6KTK - chains A and C of the 4 polymer chains in the assembly; structure by X-ray diffraction, 1.65 A resolution.

== Chain A (and C) ==
Molecule: Scyllo-inositol dehydrogenase with L-glucose dehydrogenase activity
Organism: Paracoccus laeviglucosivorans
Notes: chain C of this document is another copy of the same molecule, construct and numbering; everything in this record applies to it too
UniProtKB: K7ZP76 (K7ZP76_9RHOB); residues 1-372 here = UniProt positions 1-372
Sequence (380 residues; numbered 1 to 380; the number before each row is that of its first residue):
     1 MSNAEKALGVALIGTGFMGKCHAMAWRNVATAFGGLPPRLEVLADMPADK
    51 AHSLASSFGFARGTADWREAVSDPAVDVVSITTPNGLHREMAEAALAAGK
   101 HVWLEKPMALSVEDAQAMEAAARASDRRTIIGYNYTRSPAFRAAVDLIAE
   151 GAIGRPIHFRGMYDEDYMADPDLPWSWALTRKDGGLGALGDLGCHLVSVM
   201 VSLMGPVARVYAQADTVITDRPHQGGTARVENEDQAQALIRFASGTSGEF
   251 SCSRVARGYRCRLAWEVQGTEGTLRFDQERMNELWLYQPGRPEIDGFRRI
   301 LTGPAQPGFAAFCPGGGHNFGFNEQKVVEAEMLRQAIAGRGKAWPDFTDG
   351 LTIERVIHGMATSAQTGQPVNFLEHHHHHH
Unresolved in the structure: 1-5, 373-380 (chain C: 1-5, 374-380)
Sequence notes: engineered mutation A178 (Arg in K7ZP76); expression tag (373-380)
Ligand contacts:
  - L-glucono-1,5-lactone (8S0): F17, K106, Y135, Y163, E165, Y167, D191, L192, H195, C261
  - NADH (NAI; 1,4-dihydronicotinamide adenine dinucleotide): I13, G14, T15, G16, F17, M18, A44, D45, M46, K50, W67, T82, T83, P84, N85, L87, H88, M91, E105, K106, P107, G132, N134, Y135, H195, F322, K326

== How chain A and chain C interact ==
Contacting residue pairs - 91 pairs, chain A then chain C:
  R155(A) - V217(C)  hydrogen bond (side chain-backbone)
  I157(A) - V217(C)  hydrophobic
  I157(A) - Q235(C)  hydrogen bond (backbone-side chain)
  I157(A) - V255(C)  hydrophobic
  H158(A) - Q235(C)
  H158(A) - Q237(C)
  R160(A) - M162(C)  hydrogen bond
  R160(A) - D164(C)  salt bridge
  R160(A) - S251(C)  hydrogen bond
  R160(A) - R262(C)
  M162(A) - R160(C)
  D164(A) - R160(C)  salt bridge
  D164(A) - Q268(C)  hydrogen bond
  Y211(A) - Y211(C)  hydrophobic
  Y211(A) - L239(C)
  Q213(A) - L239(C)
  Q213(A) - I240(C)
  Q213(A) - R241(C)
  Q213(A) - S247(C)
  Q213(A) - G248(C)  hydrogen bond (side chain-backbone)
  A214(A) - R241(C)  hydrogen bond (backbone-side chain)
  D215(A) - R241(C)  salt bridge
  D215(A) - S247(C)
  V217(A) - I157(C)  hydrophobic
  Q235(A) - I157(C)  hydrogen bond (side chain-backbone)
  Q235(A) - H158(C)
  Q235(A) - S247(C)  hydrogen bond
  Q237(A) - H158(C)
  Q237(A) - L239(C)
  Q237(A) - S247(C)
  Q237(A) - E249(C)
  L239(A) - Y211(C)
  L239(A) - Q213(C)
  L239(A) - Q237(C)
  L239(A) - L239(C)  hydrophobic
  I240(A) - Q213(C)
  R241(A) - Q213(C)
  R241(A) - A214(C)  hydrogen bond (side chain-backbone)
  R241(A) - D215(C)  salt bridge
  S247(A) - D215(C)
  S247(A) - Q235(C)  hydrogen bond
  S247(A) - Q237(C)
  E249(A) - Q237(C)
  E249(A) - F250(C)
  E249(A) - S251(C)
  F250(A) - E249(C)
  S251(A) - R160(C)  hydrogen bond
  S251(A) - E249(C)
  V255(A) - I157(C)  hydrophobic
  A256(A) - Q268(C)
  R257(A) - G269(C)
  R257(A) - T270(C)  hydrogen bond (side chain-backbone)
  R257(A) - E271(C)  salt bridge
  R257(A) - G272(C)
  R257(A) - T273(C)  hydrogen bond (backbone-side chain)
  R257(A) - Y287(C)
  R257(A) - P289(C)
  R257(A) - F297(C)
  G258(A) - Y287(C)
  G258(A) - F297(C)
  Y259(A) - E266(C)  hydrogen bond
  Y259(A) - Q268(C)
  Y259(A) - R275(C)  hydrogen bond
  Y259(A) - F297(C)
  R260(A) - Y287(C)  hydrogen bond
  R260(A) - D295(C)  salt bridge
  R262(A) - R160(C)
  R262(A) - E266(C)  salt bridge
  R262(A) - R275(C)
  E266(A) - Y259(C)  hydrogen bond
  E266(A) - R262(C)  salt bridge
  Q268(A) - D164(C)  hydrogen bond
  Q268(A) - A256(C)
  Q268(A) - Y259(C)
  G269(A) - R257(C)
  T270(A) - R257(C)  hydrogen bond (backbone-side chain)
  E271(A) - P171(C)
  E271(A) - R257(C)  salt bridge
  G272(A) - R257(C)
  T273(A) - R257(C)  hydrogen bond (side chain-backbone)
  T273(A) - Y259(C)
  R275(A) - Y259(C)  hydrogen bond
  R275(A) - R262(C)
  Y287(A) - R257(C)
  Y287(A) - G258(C)
  Y287(A) - R260(C)  hydrogen bond
  P289(A) - R257(C)
  D295(A) - R260(C)  salt bridge
  F297(A) - R257(C)
  F297(A) - G258(C)
  F297(A) - Y259(C)
Interface residues without a listed pair, chain A (44 interface residues in all): D166, R209, A212, A238, G248
Interface residues without a listed pair, chain C (46 interface residues in all): D166, A169, R209, A212, I218, A238

== Overview ==
Chain A and chain C form an interface of 44 and 46 residues respectively; the contacts include 23 hydrogen
bonds and 10 salt bridges. Among the polar pairs are R160(A)-D164(C), D215(A)-R241(C) and R257(A)-E271(C).
Ligands of chain A: NADH and L-glucono-1,5-lactone.
Chain A and chain C are both Scyllo-inositol dehydrogenase with L-glucose dehydrogenase activity (Paracoccus
laeviglucosivorans); the structure, Crystal structure of scyllo-inositol dehydrogenase R178A mutant, complexed
with NADH and L-glucono-1,5-lactone, from Paracoccus laeviglucosivorans, was determined by X-ray diffraction
(same publication as 6KTL).
